Entry 4IS1 (X-ray diffraction, 2.10 A resolution); this record covers chains B and D of the 4 polymer chains in the assembly.

Chain B:
Molecule: 20-nt DNA strand
Sequence (20 nucleotides; numbered 1 to 20; the number before each row is that of its first residue):
     1 AATGCAGAAT CGATTCTGCA
Ion coordination: Zn2+ site 1 near DG12 (its only coordinating residue here); Zn2+ site 2 near DT17 (its only coordinating residue here)

Chain D:
Molecule: Zinc finger protein 217
Source organism: Homo sapiens
Notes: fragment: Zinc fingers 6 and 7
UniProtKB: O75362 (ZN217_HUMAN); numbering as in UniProt (aligned over 469-523)
Chain sequence (57 residues; numbered 467 to 523; the number before each row is that of its first residue):
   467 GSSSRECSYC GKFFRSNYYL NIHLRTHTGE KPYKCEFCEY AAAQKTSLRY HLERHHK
Not modelled in the structure: 467-469
Construct notes: expression tag (467-468)
Ion coordination: Zn2+ site 1: Cys-473, Cys-476, His-489, His-493; Zn2+ site 2: Cys-501, Cys-504, His-517, His-522
Reported in the primary citation:
  - binding site for the 20-nt DNA strand: Arg-481, Tyr-484, Tyr-485, Thr-492, Tyr-506, Gln-510, Thr-512, Tyr-516
  - specificity-determining residues: Arg-481, Tyr-485, Tyr-516
  - mutagenesis - Y485A, Y516A: decreased binding to the 20-nt DNA strand (citing earlier work)

Interface between chain B and chain D:
Pairs across the interface (19):
  DG12(B) with Tyr-516(D), hydrogen bond to the phosphate
  DA13(B) with Tyr-516(D), hydrogen bond to the phosphate
  DT14(B) with Tyr-506(D), hydrogen bond to the phosphate; Ser-513(D), sugar contact; Tyr-516(D), base contact
  DT15(B) with Tyr-485(D), sugar contact; Thr-492(D), hydrogen bond to the phosphate; Ala-509(D), phosphate contact; Gln-510(D), phosphate contact; Thr-512(D), base contact; Ser-513(D), base contact
  DC16(B) with Phe-480(D), phosphate contact; Tyr-485(D), hydrogen bond to the phosphate; His-489(D), salt bridge to the phosphate; Gln-510(D), hydrogen bond to the base
  DT17(B) with Arg-481(D), base contact; Tyr-485(D), base contact
  DG18(B) with Arg-481(D), hydrogen bond to the base
  DC19(B) with Arg-481(D), base contact
Also at the interface, not in a pair above, chain D (13 interface residues in all): Lys-478, His-521

In short:
8 residues of chain B and 13 residues of chain D are in contact, with 7 hydrogen bonds and 1 salt bridge.
Polar contacts include DC16(B)/Gln-510(D), DG18(B)/Arg-481(D) and DG12(B)/Tyr-516(D). The paper reports a
binding site for the 20-nt DNA strand at Arg-481(D), Tyr-484(D) and Tyr-485(D) among others; Y485A and Y516A
of chain D reduce binding to the 20-nt DNA strand.
Here chain B is a 20-nt DNA strand and chain D is Zinc finger protein 217 (Homo sapiens). Entry 4IS1 (Crystal
structure of ZNF217 bound to DNA) was determined by X-ray diffraction together with 4F2J from the same study.
